PDB entry 7TKO | electron microscopy, 4.80 A resolution (low resolution: residue-level contacts below are approximate; hydrogen-bond / salt-bridge calls are withheld) | chains B and E of the 27 polymer chains in the assembly

[Chain B]
Molecule: ATP synthase subunit alpha
From: Saccharomyces cerevisiae
UniProt: P07251 (ATPA_YEAST); residues 1-510 here correspond to UniProt positions 36-545 (UniProt number = residue number + 35)
Amino-acid sequence (510 residues; each row starts with the number of its first residue):
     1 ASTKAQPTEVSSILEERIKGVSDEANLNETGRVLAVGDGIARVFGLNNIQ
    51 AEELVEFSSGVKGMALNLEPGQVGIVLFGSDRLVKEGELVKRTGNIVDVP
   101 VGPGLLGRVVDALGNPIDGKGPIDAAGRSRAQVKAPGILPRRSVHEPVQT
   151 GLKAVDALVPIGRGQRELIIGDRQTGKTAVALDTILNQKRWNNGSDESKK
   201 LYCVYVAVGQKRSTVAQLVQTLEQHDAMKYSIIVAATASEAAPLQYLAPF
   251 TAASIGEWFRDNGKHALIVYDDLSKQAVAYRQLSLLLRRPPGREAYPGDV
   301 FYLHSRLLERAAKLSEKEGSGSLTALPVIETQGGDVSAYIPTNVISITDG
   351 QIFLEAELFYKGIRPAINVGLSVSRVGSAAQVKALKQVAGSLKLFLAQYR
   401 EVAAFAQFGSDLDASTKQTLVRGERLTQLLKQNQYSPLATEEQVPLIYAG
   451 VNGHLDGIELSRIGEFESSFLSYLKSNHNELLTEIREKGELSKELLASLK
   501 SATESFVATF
Not modelled in the structure: 1-2, 510
Curated features (UniProtKB/Swiss-Prot):
  - binding site (ATP): Gly171 to Thr178
  - site: Ser372 (Required for activity)
  - modified residue (Phosphoserine): Ser22, Ser143

[Chain E]
Molecule: ATP synthase subunit beta
From: Saccharomyces cerevisiae
Notes: EC 7.1.2.2
UniProt: P00830 (ATPB_YEAST); residues 1-478 here correspond to UniProt positions 34-511 (UniProt number = residue number + 33)
Amino-acid sequence (478 residues; numbered 1 to 478; the number before each row is that of its first residue):
     1 ASAAQSTPITGKVTAVIGAIVDVHFEQSELPAILNALEIKTPQGKLVLEV
    51 AQHLGENTVRTIAMDGTEGLVRGEKVLDTGGPISVPVGRETLGRIINVIG
   101 EPIDERGPIKSKLRKPIHADPPSFAEQSTSAEILETGIKVVDLLAPYARG
   151 GKIGLFGGAGVGKTVFIQELINNIAKAHGGFSVFTGVGERTREGNDLYRE
   201 MKETGVINLEGESKVALVFGQMNEPPGARARVALTGLTIAEYFRDEEGQD
   251 VLLFIDNIFRFTQAGSEVSALLGRIPSAVGYQPTLATDMGLLQERITTTK
   301 KGSVTSVQAVYVPADDLTDPAPATTFAHLDATTVLSRGISELGIYPAVDP
   351 LDSKSRLLDAAVVGQEHYDVASKVQETLQTYKSLQDIIAILGMDELSEQD
   401 KLTVERARKIQRFLSQPFAVAEVFTGIPGKLVRLKDTVASFKAVLEGKYD
   451 NIPEHAFYMVGGIEDVVAKAEKLAAEAN
Not modelled in the structure: 1-6, 476-478
Curated features (UniProtKB/Swiss-Prot):
  - binding site (ATP): Gly157 to Thr164
  - modified residue: Thr79 (Phosphothreonine), Thr204 (Phosphothreonine), Ser340 (Phosphoserine)

[Chain B / chain E interface]
Contacting residue pairs - 6 pairs, chain B then chain E:
  Ala35(B) with His53(E)
  Val36(B) with His53(E)
  Arg82(B) with Ile33(E)
  Ile117(B) with Ala125(E)
  Tyr360(B) with Gln375(E); Glu376(E)
Other interface residues (no listed pair), chain B (10 interface residues in all): Leu34, Gly37, Ala238, Ser239, Gln282
Other interface residues (no listed pair), chain E (9 interface residues in all): Ala51, Gln52, Pro283, Gly290

[In short]
10 residues of chain B and 9 residues of chain E are in contact. From UniProt: 8 ATP-binding residues on chain
B; 8 ATP-binding residues on chain E.
Chain B is ATP synthase subunit alpha and chain E is ATP synthase subunit beta, both from Saccharomyces
cerevisiae; the structure, Yeast ATP synthase State 3catalytic(a) with 10 mM ATP backbone model, was
determined by electron microscopy, deposited together with 7TJS, 7TJT, 7TJU, 7TJV, 7TJW, 7TJX and 30 further
entries.
